PDB entry 8C87 | X-ray diffraction, 2.45 A resolution | chains H and L of the 3 polymer chains in the assembly

[Chain H]
Molecule: Reaction center protein H chain
From: Cereibacter sphaeroides 2.4.1
UniProt: P0C0Y7 (RCEH_CERSP); residue numbers follow UniProt; this construct covers 10-260
Amino-acid sequence (251 residues; numbered 10 to 260; the number before each row is that of its first residue):
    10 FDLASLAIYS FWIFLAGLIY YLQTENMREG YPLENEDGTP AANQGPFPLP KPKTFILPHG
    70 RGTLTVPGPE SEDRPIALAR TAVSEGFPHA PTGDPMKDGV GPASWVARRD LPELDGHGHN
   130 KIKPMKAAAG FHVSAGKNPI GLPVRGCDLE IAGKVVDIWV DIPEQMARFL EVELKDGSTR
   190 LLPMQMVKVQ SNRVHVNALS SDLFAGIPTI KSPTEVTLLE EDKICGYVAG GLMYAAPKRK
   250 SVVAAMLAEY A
Unresolved in the structure: 250-260

[Chain L]
Molecule: Reaction center protein L chain
From: Cereibacter sphaeroides 2.4.1
UniProt: P0C0Y8 (RCEL_CERSP); residues 1-281 here correspond to UniProt positions 2-282 (UniProt number = residue number + 1)
Amino-acid sequence (281 residues; row label = number of the first residue in the row):
     1 ALLSFERKYR VPGGTLVGGN LFDFWVGPFY VGFFGVATFF FAALGIILIA WSAVLQGTWN
    61 PQLISVYPPA LEYGLGGAPL AKGGLWQIIT ICATGAFVSW ALREVEICRK LGIGYHIPFA
   121 FAFAILAYLT LVLFRPVMMG AWGYAFPYGI WTHLDWVSNT GYTYGNFHYN PCHMIAITFF
   181 FTNALALALH GALVLSAANP EKGKEMRTPD HEDTFFRDLV GYSIGTLGIH RLGLLLSLSA
   241 VFFSACCMII TGTIWFDQWV DWWQWWVKLP WWANIPGGIN G
Differences from the reference sequence: engineered mutation C172 (Ala173 in P0C0Y8), T178 (Ser179 in P0C0Y8), C246 (Leu247 in P0C0Y8)
Bound ions: Fe ion: H190, H230 (shared with 3 residues of chain M)
Residues lining bound ligands:
  - bacteriochlorophyll a (BCL), molecule 1: I46, I49, F97, Y128, L131, F146, I150, W151, H153, L154, W156, V157
  - bacteriochlorophyll a (BCL), molecule 2: F97, F121, A124, I125, A127, Y128, L131, W156, V157, S158, T160, G161, Y162, N166, F167, H168, H173, A176, I177, F180, F181, V241, S244, A245, C247, M248
  - bacteriochlorophyll a (BCL), molecule 3: V157, Y162, H168, F181
  - bacteriochlorophyll a (BCL), molecule 4: H168, M174, I177, T178, F181, T182, L185
  - bacteriopheophytin a (BPH), molecule 1: T38, F41, A42, G45, I49, I89, C92, A93, A96, F97, W100, E104, I117, A120, F121, F123, A124, Y128, F146, Y148, G149, I150, H153, F180, S237, L238, V241
  - bacteriopheophytin a (BPH), molecule 2: F181, A184, L185, A188, L189, L219, V220
  - heptane-1,2,3-triol (HTO), molecule 1: P61, I64, Y148, G149, I150
  - heptane-1,2,3-triol (HTO), molecule 2: M138, M139, G140, T253, F256
  - ubiquinone-10 (U10): V26, F29, Y30, V31, G35, W100, R103

[Chain H / chain L interface]
Pairs across the interface (61; chain H residue first):
  G39(H) - L3(L)
  G39(H) - S4(L)  hydrogen bond (backbone-backbone)
  G39(H) - F5(L)
  Y40(H) - L3(L)  hydrophobic
  L42(H) - A1(L)  hydrophobic
  L42(H) - L2(L)
  L42(H) - L3(L)  hydrophobic
  E43(H) - A1(L)
  E43(H) - L2(L)  hydrogen bond (backbone-backbone)
  E43(H) - S4(L)
  E45(H) - R7(L)
  E45(H) - R10(L)  salt bridge
  K62(H) - N199(L)  hydrogen bond
  F64(H) - A198(L)
  F64(H) - M206(L)  hydrophobic
  I65(H) - E205(L)
  I65(H) - M206(L)  hydrogen bond (backbone-backbone)
  P67(H) - M206(L)
  E79(H) - S4(L)
  E81(H) - S4(L)
  E81(H) - F5(L)
  E81(H) - K8(L)  salt bridge
  R83(H) - K8(L)
  I85(H) - R7(L)
  I85(H) - K8(L)
  L87(H) - R7(L)  hydrogen bond (backbone-side chain)
  L87(H) - K8(L)
  L87(H) - V11(L)  hydrophobic
  E94(H) - A1(L)
  G95(H) - F24(L)
  G95(H) - W25(L)  hydrogen bond (backbone-backbone)
  F96(H) - W25(L)
  P97(H) - R10(L)
  P97(H) - P12(L)  hydrophobic
  P97(H) - D23(L)
  P97(H) - W25(L)
  H98(H) - R7(L)  hydrogen bond
  H98(H) - R10(L)  hydrogen bond (backbone-backbone)
  H98(H) - V11(L)
  H98(H) - P12(L)
  V109(H) - K8(L)
  G110(H) - K8(L)  hydrogen bond (backbone-backbone)
  G110(H) - V11(L)
  P111(H) - V11(L)
  P111(H) - K110(L)
  P111(H) - G112(L)
  S113(H) - K8(L)
  S113(H) - Y9(L)
  W114(H) - K8(L)
  D124(H) - D210(L)
  G125(H) - T208(L)
  G125(H) - D210(L)  hydrogen bond (backbone-side chain)
  P172(H) - D210(L)
  E173(H) - T226(L)
  A238(H) - G112(L)
  M242(H) - P12(L)
  M242(H) - G13(L)
  M242(H) - G14(L)
  M242(H) - R109(L)
  M242(H) - K110(L)
  Y243(H) - V11(L)
Other interface residues (no listed pair), chain H (46 interface residues in all): P41, A50, N52, L66, H68, A88, R89, A99, P100, G108, V115, E122, H126, K130, M175
Other interface residues (no listed pair), chain L (30 interface residues in all): L111, P209, D213, L227

[Summary]
The interface between chain H and chain L involves 46 residues on one side and 30 on the other; the contacts
include 10 hydrogen bonds and 2 salt bridges. Polar pairs include E45(H)-R10(L), E81(H)-K8(L) and
K62(H)-N199(L).
Here chain H is Reaction center protein H chain and chain L is Reaction center protein L chain, both from
Cereibacter sphaeroides 2.4.1. Entry 8C87 (Double mutant A(L172)C/L(L246)C structure of Photosynthetic
Reaction Center From Cereibacter sphaeroides strain RV) was determined by X-ray diffraction (same publication
as 8C5X, 8C6K, 8C7C and 8C88).
